PDB entry 6LBH | electron microscopy, 3.70 A resolution | chains A and B of the 6 polymer chains in the assembly

# Chain A (and B)
Molecule: Magnesium transporter MgtE
Source organism: Thermus thermophilus HB8
Notes: chain B of this document is another copy of the same molecule, construct and numbering; everything in this record applies to it too
Reference sequence: Q5SMG8 (MGTE_THET8); numbering as in UniProt (aligned over 271-448)
Chain sequence (178 residues; row label = number of the first residue in the row):
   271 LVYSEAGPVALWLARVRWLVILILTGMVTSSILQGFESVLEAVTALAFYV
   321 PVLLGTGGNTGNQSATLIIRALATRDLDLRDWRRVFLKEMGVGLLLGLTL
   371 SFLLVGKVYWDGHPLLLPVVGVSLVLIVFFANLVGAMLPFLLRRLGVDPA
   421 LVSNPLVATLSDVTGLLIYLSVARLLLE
UniProt features mapped onto this chain:
  - binding site (Ca(2+)): E275, E311
  - binding site (Mn(2+)): E275, Q304, E307, E311, H383
  - binding site (Mg(2+)): D418, A428, D432
  - mutagenesis: R285 (R285A: Abolishes Mg(2+)-transport activity), Q304 (Q304A: Does not affect Mg(2+) transport, but increases permeability for Mn(2+); when associated with A-307 and A-383), E307 (E307A: Does not affect Mg(2+) transport, but increases permeability for Mn(2+); when associated with A-304 and A-383), E311 (E311A: Does not affect Mg(2+) transport, but increases permeability for Mn(2+) and Ca(2+)), F318 (F318A: Abolishes Mg(2+)-transport activity), P321 (P321A: Abolishes Mg(2+)-transport activity), L324 (L324A: Abolishes Mg(2+)-transport activity), G325 (G325A: Loss of channel activity), G328 (G328A: Loss of channel activity), N329 (N329A: Abolishes Mg(2+)-transport activity), N332 (N332A: Does not affect activity. Increases Ni(2+) sensitivity), Q333 (Q333A: Abolishes Mg(2+)-transport activity), 5 further mutagenesis entries in UniProt
From the paper describing this entry:
  - conformationally variable residues (helix shift, side-chain flip): G325, G328, T336, T344, D348, L415, A420, L421, N424, G435
  - mutagenesis - G325A, G435A: decreased growth
  - mutagenesis - G328A: abolished growth
  - mutagenesis - N332A, N424A: increased growth in response to Ni2+

# Chain A / chain B interface
Contacting residue pairs (113):
  V272(A) - D346(B)
  Y273(A) - L337(B)  hydrophobic
  Y273(A) - I338(B)
  Y273(A) - A341(B)  hydrophobic
  Y273(A) - D346(B)  hydrogen bond (backbone-side chain)
  Y273(A) - L347(B)  hydrophobic
  Y273(A) - V355(B)
  Y273(A) - K358(B)
  Y273(A) - E359(B)  hydrogen bond
  S274(A) - D346(B)  hydrogen bond (backbone-side chain)
  S274(A) - L347(B)
  S274(A) - R354(B)  hydrogen bond
  S274(A) - K358(B)
  A276(A) - K358(B)
  P278(A) - V362(B)
  L281(A) - L337(B)  hydrophobic
  W282(A) - V362(B)
  W282(A) - L365(B)  hydrogen bond (side chain-backbone)
  W282(A) - T369(B)
  R285(A) - T330(B)
  R285(A) - Q333(B)  hydrogen bond
  R285(A) - S334(B)
  R285(A) - L337(B)
  R285(A) - E359(B)  salt bridge
  R285(A) - V362(B)
  R285(A) - L366(B)
  R285(A) - N402(B)  hydrogen bond
  V286(A) - L366(B)  hydrophobic
  V286(A) - T369(B)
  W288(A) - Q333(B)
  L289(A) - T330(B)
  L289(A) - Q333(B)
  L289(A) - L366(B)  hydrophobic
  L289(A) - L370(B)
  V290(A) - L373(B)  hydrophobic
  L292(A) - N329(B)
  I293(A) - V322(B)  hydrophobic
  I293(A) - T326(B)
  I293(A) - L370(B)  hydrophobic
  I293(A) - L373(B)  hydrophobic
  G296(A) - V322(B)
  M297(A) - K377(B)
  T299(A) - P321(B)
  S300(A) - F318(B)
  S300(A) - Y319(B)
  S300(A) - K377(B)
  L303(A) - A317(B)
  L303(A) - F318(B)
  L303(A) - P321(B)  hydrophobic
  Q304(A) - F318(B)
  Q304(A) - D381(B)
  Q304(A) - H383(B)
  E307(A) - F318(B)
  L310(A) - F318(B)  hydrophobic
  E311(A) - T314(B)  hydrogen bond
  T314(A) - E311(B)  hydrogen bond
  A317(A) - L303(B)
  A317(A) - A317(B)  hydrophobic
  F318(A) - S300(B)
  F318(A) - L303(B)
  F318(A) - Q304(B)
  F318(A) - E307(B)
  F318(A) - L310(B)  hydrophobic
  Y319(A) - S300(B)
  P321(A) - T299(B)
  P321(A) - L303(B)  hydrophobic
  P321(A) - L324(B)  hydrophobic
  V322(A) - I293(B)  hydrophobic
  V322(A) - G296(B)
  L324(A) - P321(B)  hydrophobic
  N329(A) - L292(B)
  T330(A) - R285(B)
  T330(A) - L289(B)
  Q333(A) - R285(B)  hydrogen bond
  Q333(A) - W288(B)
  Q333(A) - L289(B)
  S334(A) - R285(B)
  L337(A) - Y273(B)  hydrophobic
  L337(A) - L281(B)  hydrophobic
  I338(A) - Y273(B)
  A341(A) - Y273(B)  hydrophobic
  D346(A) - V272(B)
  D346(A) - Y273(B)  hydrogen bond (side chain-backbone)
  D346(A) - S274(B)  hydrogen bond (side chain-backbone)
  L347(A) - Y273(B)  hydrophobic
  R354(A) - S274(B)
  V355(A) - Y273(B)
  K358(A) - Y273(B)
  K358(A) - S274(B)
  K358(A) - A276(B)
  E359(A) - Y273(B)  hydrogen bond
  E359(A) - R285(B)  salt bridge
  V362(A) - P278(B)
  V362(A) - L281(B)  hydrophobic
  V362(A) - W282(B)
  V362(A) - R285(B)
  L365(A) - W282(B)  hydrogen bond (backbone-side chain)
  L366(A) - W282(B)
  L366(A) - R285(B)
  L366(A) - L289(B)  hydrophobic
  T369(A) - W282(B)
  T369(A) - V286(B)
  L370(A) - V286(B)  hydrophobic
  L370(A) - L289(B)
  L370(A) - I293(B)
  L373(A) - I293(B)  hydrophobic
  L373(A) - L294(B)  hydrophobic
  L374(A) - I293(B)  hydrophobic
  K377(A) - M297(B)
  K377(A) - S300(B)
  K377(A) - S301(B)
  L394(A) - I293(B)  hydrophobic
  N402(A) - R285(B)  hydrogen bond
Interface residues without a listed pair, chain A (61 interface residues in all): L271, A284, L294, S301, V320, T326, H383, L436
Interface residues without a listed pair, chain B (59 interface residues in all): V320, R340, L374, L436

# Overview
The interface between chain A and chain B involves 61 residues on one side and 59 on the other; the contacts
include 15 hydrogen bonds and 2 salt bridges. Polar contacts include R285(A)-E359(B), Y273(A)-D346(B) and
Y273(A)-E359(B). From the paper: G325A and G435A of chain A reduce growth; conformational variability at
G325(A), G328(A) and T336(A) among others; 5 substitutions were tested in all.
Chain A and chain B are both Magnesium transporter MgtE (Thermus thermophilus HB8); the structure, Cryo-EM
structure of the MgtE Mg2+ channel under Mg2+-free conditions, was determined by electron microscopy.
